Entry 1MQL (X-ray diffraction, 2.90 A resolution); this record covers chains E and G of the 6 polymer chains in the assembly.

Chain E:
Molecule: Hemagglutinin HA2 chain
Organism: Influenza A virus
UniProtKB: P03442 (HEMA_IADU3); residues 1-221 here correspond to UniProt positions 346-566 (UniProt number = residue number + 345)
Amino-acid sequence (221 residues; numbered 1 to 221; the number before each row is that of its first residue):
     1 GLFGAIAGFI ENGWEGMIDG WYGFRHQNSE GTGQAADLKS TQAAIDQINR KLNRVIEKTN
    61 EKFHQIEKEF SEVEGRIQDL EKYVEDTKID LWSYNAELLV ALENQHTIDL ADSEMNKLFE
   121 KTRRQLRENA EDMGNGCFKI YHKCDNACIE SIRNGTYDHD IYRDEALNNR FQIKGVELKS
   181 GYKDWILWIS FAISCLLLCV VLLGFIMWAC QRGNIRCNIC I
Unresolved in the structure: 173-221
Cystine bridges: Cys144-Cys148
Residues lining bound ligands: 2-acetamido-2-deoxy-alpha-D-glucopyranose (NDG): Ala147, Glu150, Ser151, Asn154, Thr156
Curated features (UniProtKB/Swiss-Prot):
  - lipidation (S-palmitoyl cysteine): Cys210, Cys217, Cys220
  - glycosylation: Asn154 (N-linked (GlcNAc...) asparagine)

Chain G:
Molecule: Hemagglutinin HA1 chain
Organism: Influenza A virus
UniProtKB: P03442 (HEMA_IADU3); residues 1-329 here correspond to UniProt positions 17-345 (UniProt number = residue number + 16)
Amino-acid sequence (329 residues; each row starts with the number of its first residue):
     1 QDLPGNDNST ATLCLGHHAV PNGTIVKTIT DDQIEVTNAT ELVQSSSTGK ICNNPHRILD
    61 GRACTLIDAL LGDPHCDVFQ NETWDLFVER SNAFSNCYPY DIPDYASLRS LVASSGTLEF
   121 ITEGFTWTGV TQNGGSSACK RGPANGFFSR LNWLTKSESA YPVLNVTMPN NDNFDKLYIW
   181 GVHHPSTNQE QTNLYVQASG RVTVSTRRSQ QTIIPNIGSR PWVRGQPGRI SIYWTIVKPG
   241 DVLVINSNGN LIAPRGYFKM RTGKSSIMRS DAPIDTCISE CITPNGSIPN DKPFQNVNKI
   301 TYGACPKYVK QNTLKLATGM RNVPEKQTR
Unresolved in the structure: 1-8, 327-329
Cystine bridges: Cys52-Cys277, Cys64-Cys76, Cys97-Cys139, Cys281-Cys305
Residues lining bound ligands:
  - N-acetylglucosamine (NAG; 2-acetamido-2-deoxy-beta-D-glucopyranose), molecule 1: Asn165, Thr167, Val244
  - N-acetylglucosamine (NAG), molecule 2: Ser219, Arg220, Trp222
  - 2-acetamido-2-deoxy-alpha-D-glucopyranose (NDG), molecule 1: Thr24, Asn38, Ala39, Thr40, Lys315
  - 2-acetamido-2-deoxy-alpha-D-glucopyranose (NDG), molecule 2: Gln80, Asn81, Glu119, Phe120, Ile121, Arg150
  - 2-acetamido-2-deoxy-alpha-D-glucopyranose (NDG), molecule 3: Arg220, Pro221, Trp222
  - 2-acetamido-2-deoxy-alpha-D-glucopyranose (NDG), molecule 4: Asn285, Asn296, Val297, Asn298
Curated features (UniProtKB/Swiss-Prot):
  - site: Arg329 (Cleavage)
  - glycosylation (N-linked (GlcNAc...) asparagine): Asn8, Asn22, Asn38, Asn81, Asn165, Asn285

Interface between chain E and chain G:
Contacting residue pairs - 9 pairs, chain E then chain G:
  Ser71(E) with Lys238(G)
  Glu72(E) with Lys238(G)
  Val73(E) with Leu111(G), hydrophobic; Ile236(G), hydrophobic
  Glu74(E) with Ser107(G)
  Gly75(E) with Ser107(G)
  Arg76(E) with Ala106(G); Ser107(G), hydrogen bond (backbone-side chain)
  Asp79(E) with Ser110(G), hydrogen bond
Other interface residues (no listed pair), chain E (9 interface residues in all): Ile77, Asp90
Other interface residues (no listed pair), chain G (8 interface residues in all): Met260, Lys307

Overview:
The interface between chain E and chain G involves 9 residues on one side and 8 on the other; the contacts
include 2 hydrogen bonds. Polar contacts include Arg76(E)-Ser107(G) and Asp79(E)-Ser110(G). Bound to chain E:
2-acetamido-2-deoxy-alpha-D-glucopyranose.
Chain E is Hemagglutinin HA2 chain and chain G is Hemagglutinin HA1 chain, both from Influenza A virus; the
structure, BHA of Ukr/63, was determined by X-ray diffraction, deposited together with 1MQM and 1MQN.
